Entry 9IQP (X-ray diffraction, 1.55 A resolution); this record covers chains A and B.

# Chain A
Name: Spike protein S1
From: Severe acute respiratory syndrome coronavirus 2
UniProtKB: P0DTC2 (SPIKE_SARS2); residue numbers follow UniProt; this construct covers 319-541
Amino-acid sequence (235 residues; row label = number of the first residue in the row):
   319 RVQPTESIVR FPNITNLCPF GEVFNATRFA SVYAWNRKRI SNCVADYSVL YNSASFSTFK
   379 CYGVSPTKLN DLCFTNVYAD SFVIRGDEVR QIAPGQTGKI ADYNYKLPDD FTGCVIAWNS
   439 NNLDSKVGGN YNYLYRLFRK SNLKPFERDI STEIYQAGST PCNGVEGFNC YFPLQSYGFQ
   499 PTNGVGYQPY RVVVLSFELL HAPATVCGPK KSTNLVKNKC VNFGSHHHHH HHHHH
Disordered / not traced: 319-331, 528-553
Construct notes: expression tag (542-553)
Cystine bridges: C336-C361, C379-C432, C391-C525, C480-C488
Glycans and other covalent adducts: N-acetylglucosamine (NAG) linked to N343
Curated features (UniProtKB/Swiss-Prot):
  - region: R403 to D405 (Integrin-binding motif), N448 to F456 (Immunodominant HLA epitope recognized by the CD8+)
  - glycosylation: T323 (O-linked (GalNAc) threonine), S325 (O-linked (HexNAc...) serine), N331 (N-linked (GlcNAc...) (complex) asparagine), N343 (N-linked (GlcNAc...) (complex) asparagine)
  - natural variant: G339 (G339D: In strain: Omicron/BA.1, Omicron/BA.2 and 4 more; G339H: In strain: Omicron/BA.2.75, Omicron/XBB.1.5 and 1 more), R346 (R346K: In strain: Mu/B.1.621; R346T: In strain: Omicron/BQ.1.1, Omicron/XBB.1.5 and 1 more), L368 (L368I: In strain: Omicron/XBB.1.5, Omicron/EG.5.1), S371 (S371F: In strain: Omicron/BA.2, Omicron/BA.2.12.1 and 6 more; S371L: In strain: Omicron/BA.1), S373 (S373P: In strain: Omicron/BA.1, Omicron/BA.2 and 7 more), S375 (S375F: In strain: Omicron/BA.1, Omicron/BA.2 and 7 more), T376 (T376A: In strain: Omicron/BA.2, Omicron/BA.2.12.1 and 5 more), D405 (D405N: In strain: Omicron/BA.2, Omicron/BA.2.12.1 and 6 more), R408 (R408S: In strain: Omicron/BA.2, Omicron/BA.2.12.1 and 6 more), K417 (K417N: In strain: Beta/B.1.351, Omicron/BA.1 and 8 more; K417T: In strain: Gamma/P.1), N440 (N440K: In strain: Omicron/BA.1, Omicron/BA.2 and 7 more), K444 (K444T: In strain: Omicron/BQ.1.1), 16 further natural variant entries in UniProt
  - mutagenesis: N331 (N331Q: Reduced viral infectivity), N343 (N343Q: Reduced viral infectivity), L452 (L452R: Increased resistance to neutralizing antibodies. Decreases HLA binding to NF9 epitope. Increased binding affinity to human ACE2), Y453 (Y453F: Decreased HLA binding to NF9 epitope. Increased binding affinity to human ACE2), A475 (A475V: Increased resistance to neutralizing antibodies), V483 (V483A: Increased resistance to neutralizing antibodies), E484 (E484D: Increased replication in human TMEM106B overexpressing cells), F490 (F490L: Increased resistance to neutralizing antibodies and human covalescent sera neutralization), Q493 (Q493N: Reduced host ACE2-binding affinity in vitro; Q493Y: Reduced host ACE2-binding affinity in vitro), N501 (N501T: Reduced host ACE2-binding affinity in vitro; N501Y: Increased binding affinity to human ACE2), H519 (H519P: Increased resistance to human covalescent sera neutralization)

# Chain B
Name: Nanobody 1p1B10
From: Camelus bactrianus
Notes: antibody fragment or engineered binder
Amino-acid sequence (150 residues; numbered 1 to 150; the number before each row is that of its first residue):
     1 QVQLQESGGG SVQAGGSLRL SCTPSGFTVH DSDMGWYRVK PGNECELVTT LFGDGDTYYA
    61 DSVKDRFIIS QDNAKNTVYL QMNNLKPEDT AKYHCVARGV GVYGMHWFCG EYNFAGQGTQ
   121 VTVSSAAAEQ KLISEEDLNG AAHHHHHHGS
Disordered / not traced: 126-150
Cystine bridges: C22-C95, C45-C109
Ion coordination: Na+: V29, S32

# How chain A and chain B interact
Contacting residue pairs (46):
  V445(A) - Y58(B)  hydrophobic
  G446(A) - L47(B)
  G446(A) - F52(B)
  G446(A) - Y58(B)
  G446(A) - R98(B)  hydrogen bond (backbone-side chain)
  G447(A) - R98(B)
  Y449(A) - D33(B)  hydrogen bond
  Y449(A) - T50(B)
  Y449(A) - F52(B)
  Y449(A) - R98(B)
  Y449(A) - G99(B)
  Y449(A) - Y112(B)
  N450(A) - E111(B)
  N450(A) - Y112(B)
  L452(A) - V100(B)  hydrophobic
  L452(A) - M105(B)  hydrophobic
  F456(A) - V102(B)  hydrophobic
  V483(A) - Q1(B)
  E484(A) - Q1(B)  hydrogen bond (backbone-backbone)
  E484(A) - V2(B)
  E484(A) - V102(B)
  E484(A) - Y103(B)
  E484(A) - G104(B)
  G485(A) - Q1(B)
  G485(A) - G26(B)
  F486(A) - G26(B)
  C488(A) - V102(B)
  Y489(A) - V102(B)
  F490(A) - V100(B)  hydrophobic
  F490(A) - G101(B)
  F490(A) - V102(B)  hydrogen bond (backbone-backbone)
  F490(A) - G104(B)
  F490(A) - M105(B)  hydrophobic
  L492(A) - V100(B)
  L492(A) - G101(B)
  Q493(A) - D31(B)
  Q493(A) - S32(B)  hydrogen bond
  Q493(A) - V100(B)  hydrogen bond (side chain-backbone)
  Q493(A) - G101(B)
  S494(A) - G99(B)
  S494(A) - V100(B)  hydrogen bond (side chain-backbone)
  Q498(A) - F52(B)
  Q498(A) - D56(B)
  T500(A) - D56(B)  hydrogen bond
  N501(A) - D54(B)
  Y505(A) - D54(B)

# Summary
21 residues of chain A and 22 residues of chain B are in contact, with 8 hydrogen bonds. Polar contacts
include G446(A)-R98(B), Y449(A)-D33(B) and Q493(A)-S32(B). N-acetylglucosamine is covalently linked to
N343(A). From UniProt: 11 mutagenesis sites on chain A.
Chain A is Spike protein S1 (Severe acute respiratory syndrome coronavirus 2) and chain B is Nanobody 1p1B10
(Camelus bactrianus); the structure, Crystal structure of the Wuhan SARS-CoV-2 Spike RBD (319-541) complexed
with 1p1B10 nanobody, was determined by X-ray diffraction.
